PDB entry 7WIC | electron microscopy, 2.80 A resolution | chains A and S of the 6 polymer chains in the assembly

Chain A:
Name: Guanine nucleotide-binding protein G(i) subunit alpha-1
From: Homo sapiens
UniProtKB: P63096 (GNAI1_HUMAN); numbering as in UniProt (aligned over 1-354)
Chain sequence (354 residues; row label = number of the first residue in the row):
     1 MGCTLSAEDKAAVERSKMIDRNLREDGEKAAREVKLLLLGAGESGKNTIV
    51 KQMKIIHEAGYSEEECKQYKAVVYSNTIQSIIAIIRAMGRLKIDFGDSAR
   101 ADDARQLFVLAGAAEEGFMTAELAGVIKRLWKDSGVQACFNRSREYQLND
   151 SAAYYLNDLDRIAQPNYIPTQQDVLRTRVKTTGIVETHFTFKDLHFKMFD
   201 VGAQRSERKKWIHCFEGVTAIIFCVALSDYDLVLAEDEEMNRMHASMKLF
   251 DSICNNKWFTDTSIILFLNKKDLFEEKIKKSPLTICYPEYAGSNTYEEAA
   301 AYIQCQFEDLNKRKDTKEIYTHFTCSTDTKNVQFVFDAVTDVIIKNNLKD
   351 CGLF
Not modelled in the structure: 1-2, 55-181
Differences from the reference sequence: conflict Asn-47 (Ser in P63096), Ala-203 (Gly in P63096), Ala-245 (Glu in P63096), Ser-326 (Ala in P63096)
Curated features (UniProtKB/Swiss-Prot):
  - region: Lys-35 to Lys-46, Thr-48 (G1 motif), Asp-173 to Thr-181 (G2 motif), Phe-196 to Gly-202, Gln-204, Arg-205 (G3 motif), Ile-265 to Asp-272 (G4 motif), Thr-324, Cys-325, Thr-327 to Thr-329 (G5 motif)
  - binding site (GTP): Glu-43 to Lys-46, Thr-48, Ser-151, Leu-175 to Thr-181, Asp-200 to Gly-202, Gln-204, Asn-269 to Asp-272
  - binding site (Mg(2+)): Thr-181
  - modified residue: Arg-178 (ADP-ribosylarginine), Gln-204 (Deamidated glutamine), Cys-351 (ADP-ribosylcysteine)
  - lipidation: Gly-2 (N-myristoyl glycine), Cys-3 (S-palmitoyl cysteine)

Chain S:
Name: single Fab chain (svFv16)
From: synthetic construct
Notes: antibody fragment or engineered binder
Chain sequence (269 residues; row label = number of the first residue in the row):
     1 DVQLVESGGGLVQPGGSRKLSCSASGFAFSSFGMHWVRQAPEKGLEWVAY
    51 ISSGSGTIYYADTVKGRFTISRDDPKNTLFLQMTSLRSEDTAMYYCVRSI
   101 YYYGSSPFDFWGQGTTLTVSSGGGGSGGGGSGGGGSDIVMTQATSSVPVT
   151 PGESVSISCRSSKSLLHSNGNTYLYWFLQRPGQSPQLLIYRMSNLASGVP
   201 DRFSGSGSGTAFTLTISRLEAEDVGVYYCMQHLEYPLTFGAGTKLELKGS
   251 LEVLFQGPAAAHHHHHHHH
Not modelled in the structure: 122-134, 248-269
Disulfides: Cys-22/Cys-96, Cys-159/Cys-229

Chain A / chain S interface:
Residue-residue contacts (20):
  Ser-6(A) / His-167(S)  hydrogen bond
  Ser-6(A) / Asn-169(S)
  Ser-6(A) / Tyr-173(S)  hydrogen bond
  Ala-7(A) / His-232(S)
  Ala-7(A) / Leu-233(S)
  Ala-7(A) / Tyr-235(S)  hydrophobic
  Glu-8(A) / Tyr-101(S)
  Glu-8(A) / Pro-107(S)
  Glu-8(A) / Tyr-173(S)
  Glu-8(A) / Tyr-175(S)  hydrogen bond
  Glu-8(A) / Arg-191(S)  salt bridge
  Asp-9(A) / Asn-169(S)  hydrogen bond
  Ala-11(A) / Tyr-101(S)  hydrophobic
  Glu-14(A) / Ser-52(S)  hydrogen bond
  Glu-14(A) / Ser-53(S)
  Glu-14(A) / Thr-57(S)  hydrogen bond
  Arg-15(A) / Ile-100(S)
  Arg-15(A) / Tyr-101(S)
  Arg-15(A) / Tyr-102(S)
  Met-18(A) / Ser-53(S)
Also at the interface, not in a pair above, chain A (11 interface residues in all): Thr-4, Leu-5, Ala-12
Also at the interface, not in a pair above, chain S (18 interface residues in all): Ser-31, Gly-54, Gly-56

Overview:
Chain A and chain S form an interface of 11 and 18 residues respectively, with 6 hydrogen bonds and 1 salt
bridge. Polar pairs include Glu-8(A)/Arg-191(S), Ser-6(A)/His-167(S) and Ser-6(A)/Tyr-173(S). Curated
annotation (UniProt) lists 21 GTP-binding residues and Mg2+-binding residue Thr-181(A) on chain A.
Chain A is Guanine nucleotide-binding protein G(i) subunit alpha-1 (Homo sapiens) and chain S is single Fab
chain (svFv16) (synthetic construct); the structure, Cryo-EM structure of the SS-14-bound human SSTR2-Gi1
complex, was determined by electron microscopy, deposited together with 7WIG.
